PDB entry 3DD2 | X-ray diffraction, 1.90 A resolution | chains L and H of the 3 polymer chains in the assembly

Chain L:
Name: Thrombin light chain
Source organism: Homo sapiens
UniProt: P00734 (THRB_HUMAN); residues 1-14 here correspond to UniProt positions 336-349 (UniProt number = residue number + 335)
Amino-acid sequence (30 residues; numbered 1 to 14 plus 16 insertion-coded residues; the number before each row is that of its first residue; a row labelled like 14A-14L holds insertion residues (14A, then the next letters in order)):
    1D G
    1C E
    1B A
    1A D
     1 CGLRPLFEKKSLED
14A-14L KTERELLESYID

Chain H:
Name: Thrombin heavy chain
Source organism: Homo sapiens
Notes: EC 3.4.21.5
UniProt: P00734 (THRB_HUMAN); the construct lacks a stretch of the UniProt sequence and is renumbered around it, so the offset changes along the chain: 16-36 = UniProt 364-384; 37-60 = UniProt 386-409; 61-77 = UniProt 419-435; 78-97 = UniProt 437-456; 6 more segments
Amino-acid sequence (258 residues; numbered 16 to 246 plus 28 insertion-coded residues; 1 number in that range is skipped by the numbering (no residue carries it; nothing is unmodelled there); the number before each row is that of its first residue; a row labelled like 60A-60I holds insertion residues (60A, then the next letters in order)):
    16 IVEGSDAEIGMSPWQVMLFRK
   36A S
    37 PQELLCGASLISDRWVLTAAHCLL
60A-60I YPPWDKNFT
    61 ENDLLVRIGKHSRTRYE
   77A R
    78 NIEKISMLEKIYIHPRYNWR
   97A E
    98 NLDRDIALMKLKKPVAFSDYIHPVCLPDRETA
129A-129C ASL
   130 LQAGYKGRVTGWGNLKETWT
149A-149E ANVGK
   150 GQPSVLQVVNLPIVERPVCKDSTRIRITDNMFCAG
  184A Y
   185 KP
186A-186D DEGK
   187 RGDACEGDSGGPFVMKSP
204A-204B FN
   205 NRWYQMGIVSWGE
   219 GC
  221A D
   221 RDGKYGFYTHVFRLKKWIQKVIDQFG
Disulfides: Cys-42/Cys-58, Cys-168/Cys-182, Cys-191/Cys-220
Ion coordination: Mg2+: Arg-221, Lys-224
Small-molecule neighbours: 0G6 (D-phenylalanyl-N-[(2S,3S)-6-{[amino(iminio)methyl]amino}-1-chloro-2-hydroxyhexan-3-yl]-L-prolinamide): His-57, Tyr-60A, Trp-60D, Glu-97A, Asn-98, Leu-99, Ile-174, Asp-189, Ala-190, Cys-191, Glu-192, Gly-193, Asp-194, Ser-195, Val-213, Ser-214, Trp-215, Gly-216, Glu-217, Gly-219, Cys-220, Gly-226
Swiss-Prot annotation at these positions:
  - region: Ala-183 to Val-200 (High affinity receptor-binding region which is also known as the TP508 peptide)
  - active site (Charge relay system): His-57, Asp-102, Ser-195
  - glycosylation: Asn-60G (N-linked (GlcNAc...) (complex) asparagine)
Reported in the primary citation:
  - conformationally variable residues (side-chain flip): Asp-178, Arg-233
  - contacts within the chain: Arg-165/Thr-177 (hydrogen bond), Arg-165/Met-180 (hydrogen bond)

Interface between chain L and chain H:
Pairs across the interface (67):
  Cys-1(L) / Pro-120(H)
  Cys-1(L) / Val-121(H)
  Cys-1(L) / Cys-122(H)  disulfide
  Cys-1(L) / Arg-206(H)  hydrogen bond (backbone-side chain)
  Asp-1A(L) / His-119(H)  salt bridge
  Asp-1A(L) / Arg-206(H)
  Ala-1B(L) / Arg-206(H)  hydrogen bond (backbone-side chain)
  Glu-1C(L) / Arg-206(H)
  Gly-1D(L) / Arg-206(H)  hydrogen bond (backbone-side chain)
  Gly-1D(L) / Tyr-208(H)  hydrogen bond (backbone-side chain)
  Gly-2(L) / Trp-29(H)
  Gly-2(L) / Pro-120(H)  hydrogen bond (backbone-backbone)
  Gly-2(L) / Val-121(H)
  Gly-2(L) / Cys-122(H)  hydrogen bond (backbone-side chain)
  Gly-2(L) / Arg-206(H)
  Gly-2(L) / Trp-207(H)  hydrogen bond (backbone-backbone)
  Leu-3(L) / His-119(H)  hydrogen bond (backbone-side chain)
  Leu-3(L) / Asn-205(H)
  Leu-3(L) / Arg-206(H)
  Arg-4(L) / Gly-25(H)
  Arg-4(L) / Met-26(H)  hydrogen bond (side chain-backbone)
  Arg-4(L) / Pro-28(H)
  Arg-4(L) / Trp-29(H)
  Arg-4(L) / Arg-137(H)
  Arg-4(L) / Trp-207(H)
  Pro-5(L) / Ser-115(H)
  Pro-5(L) / Asp-116(H)
  Pro-5(L) / His-119(H)
  Leu-6(L) / Ile-24(H)
  Leu-6(L) / Asp-116(H)
  Phe-7(L) / Glu-23(H)
  Phe-7(L) / Ile-24(H)
  Phe-7(L) / Gly-25(H)
  Phe-7(L) / Met-26(H)
  Glu-8(L) / Lys-202(H)  salt bridge
  Glu-8(L) / Asn-205(H)
  Glu-8(L) / Trp-207(H)  hydrogen bond
  Lys-9(L) / His-119(H)
  Asp-14(L) / Glu-23(H)
  Asp-14(L) / Met-26(H)
  Asp-14(L) / Arg-137(H)  salt bridge
  Asp-14(L) / Trp-207(H)
  Lys-14A(L) / Ser-20(H)
  Lys-14A(L) / Asp-21(H)  hydrogen bond (side chain-backbone)
  Lys-14A(L) / Glu-23(H)  salt bridge
  Lys-14A(L) / Met-26(H)
  Thr-14B(L) / Arg-137(H)  hydrogen bond
  Thr-14B(L) / Asn-159(H)  hydrogen bond
  Glu-14C(L) / Arg-137(H)
  Glu-14C(L) / Lys-202(H)  salt bridge
  Glu-14E(L) / Lys-135(H)  salt bridge
  Glu-14E(L) / Asn-159(H)  hydrogen bond
  Glu-14E(L) / Tyr-184A(H)  hydrogen bond
  Glu-14E(L) / Lys-186D(H)  salt bridge
  Leu-14F(L) / Lys-135(H)
  Leu-14F(L) / Gly-136(H)
  Leu-14F(L) / Asn-159(H)
  Leu-14F(L) / Trp-207(H)  hydrophobic
  Leu-14G(L) / Pro-204(H)  hydrophobic
  Ser-14I(L) / Gly-133(H)
  Ser-14I(L) / Tyr-134(H)
  Ser-14I(L) / Lys-135(H)  hydrogen bond (side chain-backbone)
  Tyr-14J(L) / Leu-129C(H)
  Tyr-14J(L) / Tyr-134(H)  hydrophobic
  Tyr-14J(L) / Met-201(H)
  Tyr-14J(L) / Lys-202(H)  hydrogen bond (side chain-backbone)
  Tyr-14J(L) / Pro-204(H)
Interface residues without a listed pair, chain H (35 interface residues in all): Ala-22, Tyr-117, Val-157, Ser-203, Asn-204B
Inter-chain disulfides: Cys-1(L)/Cys-122(H)

Overview:
22 residues of chain L face 35 of chain H across their interface; the contacts include 1 disulfide bond, 17
hydrogen bonds and 7 salt bridges. Polar contacts include Asp-1A(L)/His-119(H), Glu-8(L)/Lys-202(H) and
Lys-14A(L)/Glu-23(H). Bound to chain H: compound 0G6. From the paper: conformational variability at Asp-178(H)
and Arg-233(H); contacts within the chain involving Arg-165(H), Thr-177(H) and Met-180(H).
Chain L is Thrombin light chain and chain H is Thrombin heavy chain, both from Homo sapiens; the structure,
Crystal structure of an RNA aptamer bound to human thrombin, was determined by X-ray diffraction.
